Entry 4P3D (X-ray diffraction, 1.95 A resolution); this record covers chains B and L of the 6 polymer chains in the assembly.

== Chain B (and L) ==
Molecule: Light Chain Fab fragment of antibody LEM-2/15
From: Mus musculus
Notes: chain L of this document is another copy of the same molecule, construct and numbering; everything in this record applies to it too
UniProt: A2NHM3 (A2NHM3_MOUSE); aligned to UniProt positions 1-218 over residues 1-218 (the alignment contains insertions or deletions, so no single offset holds)
Amino-acid sequence (218 residues; numbered 1 to 218; the number before each row is that of its first residue):
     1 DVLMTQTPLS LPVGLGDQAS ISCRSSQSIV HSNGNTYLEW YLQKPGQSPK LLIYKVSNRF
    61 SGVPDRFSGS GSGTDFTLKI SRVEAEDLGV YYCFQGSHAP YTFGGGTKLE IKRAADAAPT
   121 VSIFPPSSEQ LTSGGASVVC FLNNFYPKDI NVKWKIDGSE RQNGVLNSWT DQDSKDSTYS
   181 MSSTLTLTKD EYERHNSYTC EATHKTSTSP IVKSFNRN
Cystine bridges: C23-C93, C140-C200

== Interface between chain B and chain L ==
Residue-residue contacts (10):
  L15(B) - G62(L)
  G62(B) - L15(L)
  P64(B) - E84(L)
  D65(B) - R82(L)  salt bridge
  R66(B) - E84(L)  salt bridge
  R82(B) - D65(L)
  E84(B) - P64(L)
  E84(B) - R66(L)  salt bridge
  E84(B) - E84(L)
  E86(B) - E86(L)

== In short ==
The chain B/chain L interface involves 8 residues from each chain, with 3 salt bridges. Among the polar pairs
are D65(B)-R82(L) and R66(B)-E84(L).
Both chains are Light Chain Fab fragment of antibody LEM-2/15 (Mus musculus). Entry 4P3D (MT1-MMP:Fab complex
(Form II)) was determined by X-ray diffraction, deposited together with 4OUU, 4P3C and 4QXU.
